PDB entry 5N9Z | X-ray diffraction, 1.90 A resolution | chains I and J of the 16 polymer chains in the assembly

== Chain I (and J) ==
Name: Ribulose-1,5-bisphosphate carboxylase/oxygenase small subunit
From: Thalassiosira hyalina
Notes: chain J of this document is another copy of the same molecule, construct and numbering; everything in this record applies to it too
Amino-acid sequence (139 residues; each row starts with the number of its first residue):
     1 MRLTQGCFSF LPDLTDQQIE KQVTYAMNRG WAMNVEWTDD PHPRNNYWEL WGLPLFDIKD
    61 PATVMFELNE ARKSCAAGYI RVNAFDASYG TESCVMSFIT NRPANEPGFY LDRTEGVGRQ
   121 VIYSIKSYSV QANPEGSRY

== Interface between chain I and chain J ==
Residue-residue contacts - 23 pairs, chain I then chain J:
  Asp40(I) with Arg113(J), salt bridge
  His42(I) with Arg113(J)
  Arg44(I) with Arg113(J); Glu115(J), salt bridge; Arg119(J), hydrogen bond (side chain-backbone); Val121(J)
  Asn45(I) with Arg113(J)
  Ile122(I) with Thr114(J)
  Tyr123(I) with Thr114(J); Glu115(J), hydrogen bond (backbone-backbone)
  Ser124(I) with Asp112(J); Arg113(J), hydrogen bond (side chain-backbone); Thr114(J)
  Lys126(I) with Asp112(J), salt bridge
  Val130(I) with Tyr110(J), hydrophobic; Tyr128(J), hydrogen bond (backbone-side chain)
  Gln131(I) with Tyr128(J); Gln131(J), hydrogen bond (backbone-side chain)
  Asn133(I) with Tyr128(J), hydrogen bond (backbone-side chain)
  Pro134(I) with Pro107(J); Tyr128(J), hydrophobic
  Arg138(I) with Tyr110(J); Tyr128(J), hydrogen bond
Other interface residues (no listed pair), chain I (15 interface residues in all): Ile125, Ala132
Other interface residues (no listed pair), chain J (11 interface residues in all): Phe109

== Summary ==
15 residues of chain I face 11 of chain J across their interface; the contacts include 7 hydrogen bonds and 3
salt bridges. Among the polar pairs are Asp40(I)-Arg113(J), Arg44(I)-Glu115(J) and Lys126(I)-Asp112(J).
Chain I and chain J are both Ribulose-1,5-bisphosphate carboxylase/oxygenase small subunit (Thalassiosira
hyalina); the structure, Rubisco from Thalassiosira hyalina, was determined by X-ray diffraction, deposited
together with 5OYA, 6FTL and 5MZ2.
